6JHR - chains D and E of the 5 polymer chains in the assembly; structure by electron microscopy, 3.68 A resolution.

Chain D:
Name: FAB Light Chain
Organism: Mus musculus
Notes: antibody fragment or engineered binder
Amino-acid sequence (213 residues; each row starts with the number of its first residue):
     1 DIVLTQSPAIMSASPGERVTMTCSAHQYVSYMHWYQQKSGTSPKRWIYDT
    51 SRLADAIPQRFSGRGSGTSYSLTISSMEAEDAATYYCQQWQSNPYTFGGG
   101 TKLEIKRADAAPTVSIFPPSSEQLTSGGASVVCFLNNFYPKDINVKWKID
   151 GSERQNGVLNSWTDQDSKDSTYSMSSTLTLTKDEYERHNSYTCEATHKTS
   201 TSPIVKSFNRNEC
Cystine bridges: Cys23-Cys87, Cys133-Cys193

Chain E:
Name: FAB Heavy Chain
Organism: Mus musculus
Notes: antibody fragment or engineered binder
Amino-acid sequence (221 residues; numbered 1 to 221; the number before each row is that of its first residue):
     1 EVKLVESGGGLVKPGGSLKLSCAASMYNFQHYGMSWVRQTPEKRLEWVAT
    51 IQTNATYTYYPDSVKGRFTISRDNARNILYLQMSSLRSGDTAMYYCARRD
   101 NIECHYYFDYWGQGTTLTVSSPKTTPPSVYPLAPASASTAASMVTLGCLV
   151 KGYFPEPVTVTWNSGSLSSGVHTFPAVLQSDLYTLSSSVTVPSSTWPSET
   201 VTCNVAHPASSTKVDKKIVPR
Disordered / not traced: 136-139
Cystine bridges: Cys22-Cys96, Cys148-Cys203

How chain D and chain E interact:
Contacting residue pairs (69):
  Ser30(D) - His105(E)
  Tyr31(D) - Cys104(E)  hydrophobic
  Tyr31(D) - His105(E)
  His33(D) - Ile102(E)
  His33(D) - Tyr106(E)  hydrogen bond (side chain-backbone)
  His33(D) - Tyr107(E)
  Trp34(D) - Tyr107(E)  hydrogen bond (backbone-side chain)
  Tyr35(D) - Tyr107(E)
  Tyr35(D) - Phe108(E)  hydrogen bond (side chain-backbone)
  Tyr35(D) - Trp111(E)
  Gln37(D) - Gln39(E)  hydrogen bond
  Thr41(D) - Tyr95(E)
  Ser42(D) - Tyr95(E)
  Ser42(D) - Trp111(E)
  Ser42(D) - Gly112(E)  hydrogen bond (side chain-backbone)
  Pro43(D) - Trp111(E)
  Lys44(D) - Tyr107(E)
  Lys44(D) - Asp109(E)
  Arg45(D) - Tyr107(E)
  Arg45(D) - Asp109(E)  salt bridge
  Arg45(D) - Tyr110(E)
  Trp46(D) - Tyr107(E)  hydrogen bond (backbone-side chain)
  Ile47(D) - Tyr107(E)
  Tyr48(D) - Ile102(E)  hydrophobic
  Asp49(D) - Ile102(E)
  Tyr86(D) - Gln39(E)
  Gln88(D) - Phe108(E)
  Trp90(D) - Arg99(E)
  Trp90(D) - His105(E)
  Trp90(D) - Tyr106(E)  hydrogen bond (side chain-backbone)
  Trp90(D) - Tyr107(E)
  Trp90(D) - Phe108(E)  hydrophobic
  Asn93(D) - Tyr60(E)  hydrogen bond (side chain-backbone)
  Asn93(D) - Pro61(E)
  Pro94(D) - Trp47(E)
  Pro94(D) - Pro61(E)  hydrophobic
  Tyr95(D) - Trp47(E)  hydrophobic
  Phe97(D) - Leu45(E)  hydrophobic
  Gly98(D) - Arg44(E)
  Phe117(D) - Leu132(E)
  Phe117(D) - Ala133(E)
  Phe117(D) - Pro134(E)  hydrophobic
  Phe117(D) - Thr145(E)
  Pro118(D) - Leu132(E)
  Pro118(D) - Ala133(E)
  Pro118(D) - Ala135(E)  hydrophobic
  Ser120(D) - Tyr130(E)
  Ser120(D) - Pro131(E)
  Glu122(D) - Lys216(E)  salt bridge
  Gln123(D) - Tyr130(E)
  Val132(D) - Leu132(E)  hydrophobic
  Phe134(D) - Leu132(E)  hydrophobic
  Phe134(D) - Leu146(E)
  Phe134(D) - Ser188(E)
  Asn136(D) - Thr145(E)
  Asn136(D) - His172(E)
  Asn136(D) - Ser188(E)  hydrogen bond
  Leu159(D) - Val177(E)  hydrophobic
  Ser161(D) - Phe174(E)
  Ser161(D) - Pro175(E)  hydrogen bond (side chain-backbone)
  Trp162(D) - Pro175(E)
  Thr163(D) - Phe174(E)
  Lys168(D) - Ser169(E)
  Ser173(D) - His172(E)
  Ser173(D) - Phe174(E)
  Met174(D) - Phe174(E)
  Ser175(D) - Phe174(E)
  Glu212(D) - Ala135(E)
  Cys213(D) - Arg221(E)
Other interface residues (no listed pair), chain D (49 interface residues in all): Arg52, Gly99, Thr113, Ser126, Ser130, Leu135, Asn137, Asn160
Other interface residues (no listed pair), chain E (41 interface residues in all): Val37, Asp62, Glu103, Gly147, Leu149, Thr184, Ser186
Interface features reported in the paper:
  - epitope / paratope residues, chain D: Tyr31(D), Arg45(D)

Overview:
49 residues of chain D and 41 residues of chain E are in contact, with 10 hydrogen bonds and 2 salt bridges.
Polar pairs include Arg45(D)-Asp109(E), Glu122(D)-Lys216(E) and His33(D)-Tyr106(E). From the paper:
epitope/paratope residues Tyr31(D) and Arg45(D).
Here chain D is FAB Light Chain and chain E is FAB Heavy Chain, both from Mus musculus. Entry 6JHR (The
cryo-EM structure of HAV bound to a neutralizing antibody-F6) was determined by electron microscopy, deposited
together with 6JHQ, 6JHS and 6JHT.
